6FKH - chains A and B of the 26 polymer chains in the assembly; structure by electron microscopy, 4.20 A resolution (low resolution: residue-level contacts below are approximate; hydrogen-bond / salt-bridge calls are withheld).

# Chain A
Molecule: ATP synthase subunit alpha, chloroplastic
Source organism: Spinacia oleracea
Notes: EC 3.6.3.14
UniProt: P06450 (ATPA_SPIOL); numbering as in UniProt (aligned over 1-507)
Amino-acid sequence (507 residues; row label = number of the first residue in the row):
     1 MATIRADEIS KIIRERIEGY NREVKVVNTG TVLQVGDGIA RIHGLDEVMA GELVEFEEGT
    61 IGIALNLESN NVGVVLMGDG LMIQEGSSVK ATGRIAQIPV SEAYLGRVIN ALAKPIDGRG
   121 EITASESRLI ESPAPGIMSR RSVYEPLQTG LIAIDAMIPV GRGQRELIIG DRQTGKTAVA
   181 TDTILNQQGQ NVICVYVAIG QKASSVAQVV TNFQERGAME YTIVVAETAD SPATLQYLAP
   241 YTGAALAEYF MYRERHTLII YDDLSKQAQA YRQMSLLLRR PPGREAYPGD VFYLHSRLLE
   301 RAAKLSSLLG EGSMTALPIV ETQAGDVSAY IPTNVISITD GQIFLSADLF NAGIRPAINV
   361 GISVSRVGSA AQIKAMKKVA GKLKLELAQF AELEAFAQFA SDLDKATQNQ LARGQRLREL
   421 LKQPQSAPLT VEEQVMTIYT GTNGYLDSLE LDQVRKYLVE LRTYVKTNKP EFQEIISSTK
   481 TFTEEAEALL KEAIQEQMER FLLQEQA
Unresolved in the structure: 1-2, 505-507
UniProt features mapped onto this chain:
  - binding site (ATP): Gly170 to Thr177
  - site: Ser363 (Required for activity)

# Chain B
Molecule: ATP synthase subunit beta, chloroplastic
Source organism: Spinacia oleracea
Notes: EC 3.6.3.14
UniProt: P00825 (ATPB_SPIOL); numbering as in UniProt (aligned over 1-498)
Amino-acid sequence (498 residues; numbered 1 to 498; the number before each row is that of its first residue):
     1 MRINPTTSDP GVSTLEKKNL GRIAQIIGPV LDVAFPPGKM PNIYNALIVK GRDTAGQPMN
    61 VTCEVQQLLG NNRVRAVAMS ATDGLTRGME VIDTGAPLSV PVGGATLGRI FNVLGEPVDN
   121 LGPVDTRTTS PIHRSAPAFT QLDTKLSIFE TGIKVVDLLA PYRRGGKIGL FGGAGVGKTV
   181 LIMELINNIA KAHGGVSVFG GVGERTREGN DLYMEMKESG VINEQNIAES KVALVYGQMN
   241 EPPGARMRVG LTALTMAEYF RDVNEQDVLL FIDNIFRFVQ AGSEVSALLG RMPSAVGYQP
   301 TLSTEMGSLQ ERITSTKEGS ITSIQAVYVP ADDLTDPAPA TTFAHLDATT VLSRGLAAKG
   361 IYPAVDPLDS TSTMLQPRIV GEEHYEIAQR VKETLQRYKE LQDIIAILGL DELSEEDRLT
   421 VARARKIERF LSQPFFVAEV FTGSPGKYVG LAETIRGFQL ILSGELDSLP EQAFYLVGNI
   481 DEATAKAMNL EMESKLKK
Unresolved in the structure: 1-16, 497-498
UniProt features mapped onto this chain:
  - binding site (ATP): Gly172 to Thr179

# Chain A / chain B interface
Pairs across the interface - 103 pairs, chain A then chain B:
  Gly44(A) - Arg87(B)
  Leu45(A) - Arg87(B)
  Asp46(A) - Thr86(B)
  Asp46(A) - Arg87(B)
  Glu47(A) - Thr86(B)
  Val48(A) - Thr86(B)
  Met49(A) - Arg52(B)
  Met49(A) - Gly84(B)
  Met49(A) - Leu85(B)
  Met49(A) - Thr86(B)
  Ala50(A) - Thr82(B)
  Ala50(A) - Asp83(B)
  Ala50(A) - Gly84(B)
  Ala50(A) - Leu85(B)
  Leu65(A) - Ile26(B)
  Asn66(A) - Ile27(B)
  Leu67(A) - Gln25(B)
  Leu67(A) - Ile26(B)
  Leu67(A) - Leu85(B)
  Leu67(A) - Arg87(B)
  Glu68(A) - Ile27(B)
  Glu68(A) - Arg87(B)
  Ser69(A) - Ala24(B)
  Ser69(A) - Gln25(B)
  Asn71(A) - Arg87(B)
  Val72(A) - Arg87(B)
  Ala134(A) - Asn240(B)
  Ile137(A) - Val118(B)
  Ile137(A) - Thr206(B)
  Ile137(A) - Gly209(B)
  Ile137(A) - Asn210(B)
  Ile137(A) - Tyr236(B)
  Met138(A) - Ile110(B)
  Met138(A) - Val118(B)
  Met138(A) - Asp119(B)
  Met138(A) - Tyr213(B)
  Arg140(A) - Thr206(B)
  Arg140(A) - Arg207(B)
  Arg140(A) - Asn210(B)
  Arg141(A) - Asn210(B)
  Arg141(A) - Met214(B)
  Ser142(A) - Asp211(B)
  Ser142(A) - Met214(B)
  Arg165(A) - Arg205(B)
  Pro281(A) - Ala287(B)
  Arg284(A) - Val296(B)
  Arg284(A) - Tyr298(B)
  Arg284(A) - Asp336(B)
  Gly289(A) - Glu284(B)
  Phe292(A) - Arg246(B)
  Phe292(A) - Arg277(B)
  Phe292(A) - Glu284(B)
  Tyr293(A) - Asn240(B)
  Tyr293(A) - Glu241(B)
  Tyr293(A) - Glu284(B)
  Ser296(A) - Met239(B)
  Glu300(A) - Arg205(B)
  Glu300(A) - Thr206(B)
  Ser328(A) - Ala331(B)
  Thr333(A) - Tyr328(B)
  Ile336(A) - Ala174(B)
  Ser337(A) - Arg205(B)
  Ser337(A) - Met239(B)
  Ser337(A) - Arg277(B)
  Ile338(A) - Arg205(B)
  Ile338(A) - Met239(B)
  Thr339(A) - Arg205(B)
  Asp340(A) - Arg205(B)
  Asp340(A) - Arg207(B)
  Ser365(A) - Phe441(B)
  Arg366(A) - Ala174(B)
  Arg366(A) - Gly175(B)
  Arg366(A) - Arg205(B)
  Arg366(A) - Arg207(B)
  Arg366(A) - Phe441(B)
  Val367(A) - Arg207(B)
  Val367(A) - Val440(B)
  Gly368(A) - Phe441(B)
  Ser369(A) - Val440(B)
  Gly381(A) - Phe441(B)
  Gly381(A) - Thr442(B)
  Lys382(A) - Thr442(B)
  Lys382(A) - Gly443(B)
  Leu385(A) - Tyr475(B)
  Leu385(A) - Leu476(B)
  Ala388(A) - Ala358(B)
  Ala388(A) - Lys359(B)
  Gln389(A) - Lys359(B)
  Gln389(A) - Arg429(B)
  Gln389(A) - Gln472(B)
  Gln389(A) - Tyr475(B)
  Glu392(A) - Lys359(B)
  Glu392(A) - Arg425(B)
  Glu392(A) - Glu428(B)
  Glu392(A) - Arg429(B)
  Phe396(A) - Ile405(B)
  Phe396(A) - Leu410(B)
  Phe399(A) - Ala406(B)
  Phe399(A) - Gly409(B)
  Phe399(A) - Leu410(B)
  Ala400(A) - Leu410(B)
  Ser401(A) - Asp411(B)
  Gln410(A) - Gln472(B)
Other interface residues (no listed pair), chain A (64 interface residues in all): Ile95, Pro135, Gly136, Val143, Arg280, Asp290, Arg297, Asn334, Gly361, Val364, Ala370, Leu393, Lys405
Other interface residues (no listed pair), chain B (71 interface residues in all): Gly28, Arg73, Glu204, Glu208, Gln238, Pro242, Pro243, Gln280, Leu288, Pro330, Gly360, Ile361, Tyr362, Tyr398, Val421, Ser444, Ser494

# Summary
Chain A and chain B form an interface of 64 and 71 residues respectively. From UniProt: 8 ATP-binding residues
on chain A; 8 ATP-binding residues on chain B.
Here chain A is ATP synthase subunit alpha, chloroplastic and chain B is ATP synthase subunit beta,
chloroplastic, both from Spinacia oleracea. Entry 6FKH (Chloroplast F1Fo conformation 2) was determined by
electron microscopy, deposited together with 6FKF and 6FKI.
